7N2R - chains A and C of the 5 polymer chains in the assembly; structure by X-ray diffraction, 2.28 A resolution.

Chain A:
Molecule: Human leukocyte antigen (HLA) B27
Source organism: Homo sapiens
UniProt: A3F718 (A3F718_HUMAN); residues 1-278 here correspond to UniProt positions 11-288 (UniProt number = residue number + 10)
Amino-acid sequence (278 residues; row label = number of the first residue in the row):
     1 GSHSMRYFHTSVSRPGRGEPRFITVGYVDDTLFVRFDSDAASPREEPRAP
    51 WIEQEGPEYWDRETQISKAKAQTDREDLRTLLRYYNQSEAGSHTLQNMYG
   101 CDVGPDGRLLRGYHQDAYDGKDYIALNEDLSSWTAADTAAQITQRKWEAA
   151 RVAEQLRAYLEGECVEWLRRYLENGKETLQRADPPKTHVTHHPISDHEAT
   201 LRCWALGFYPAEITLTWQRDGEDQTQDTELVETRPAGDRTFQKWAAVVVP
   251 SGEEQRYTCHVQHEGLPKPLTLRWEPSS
Unresolved in the structure: 194-196, 216-223, 249-254, 277-278
Sequence notes: conflict S67 (Cys77 in A3F718)
Disulfides: C101-C164, C203-C259
What the authors report for this chain:
  - mutagenesis - D116H: unchanged signaling with Pre-MRNA Processing Factor 3 (chain C)
  - mutagenesis - H114Y: unchanged stability with Pre-MRNA Processing Factor 3 (chain C)

Chain C:
Molecule: Pre-MRNA Processing Factor 3
Amino-acid sequence (9 residues; each row starts with the number of its first residue):
     1 TRLALIAPK

Chain A / chain C interface:
Pairs across the interface (37):
  Y7(A) - T1(C)  hydrogen bond (side chain-backbone)
  Y7(A) - R2(C)
  H9(A) - R2(C)
  T24(A) - R2(C)  hydrogen bond
  E45(A) - R2(C)  salt bridge
  Y59(A) - T1(C)
  R62(A) - T1(C)  hydrogen bond
  R62(A) - R2(C)  hydrogen bond (side chain-backbone)
  R62(A) - A4(C)
  E63(A) - T1(C)  hydrogen bond
  E63(A) - R2(C)  salt bridge
  I66(A) - R2(C)
  I66(A) - L3(C)
  S67(A) - R2(C)
  A69(A) - I6(C)  hydrophobic
  T73(A) - I6(C)
  D77(A) - P8(C)
  D77(A) - K9(C)  salt bridge
  T80(A) - K9(C)
  Y84(A) - K9(C)  hydrogen bond (side chain-backbone)
  Y99(A) - R2(C)
  Y99(A) - L3(C)  hydrogen bond (side chain-backbone)
  D116(A) - K9(C)  salt bridge
  Y123(A) - K9(C)
  T143(A) - K9(C)  hydrogen bond (side chain-backbone)
  W147(A) - A7(C)  hydrogen bond (side chain-backbone)
  W147(A) - P8(C)  hydrogen bond (side chain-backbone)
  W147(A) - K9(C)
  V152(A) - L5(C)  hydrophobic
  Q155(A) - L3(C)
  Q155(A) - A4(C)  hydrogen bond (side chain-backbone)
  L156(A) - L3(C)  hydrophobic
  Y159(A) - T1(C)  hydrogen bond (side chain-backbone)
  Y159(A) - R2(C)
  Y159(A) - L3(C)  hydrophobic
  W167(A) - T1(C)
  Y171(A) - T1(C)  hydrogen bond (side chain-backbone)
Other interface residues (no listed pair), chain A (35 interface residues in all): M5, V25, G26, V34, K70, E76, L81, L95, H114, K146

Summary:
Chain A and chain C form an interface of 35 and 9 residues respectively; the contacts include 13 hydrogen
bonds and 4 salt bridges. Among the polar pairs are E45(A)-R2(C), E63(A)-R2(C) and D77(A)-K9(C). The paper
reports that D116H of chain A leaves signaling with Pre-MRNA Processing Factor 3 (chain C) unchanged; H114Y of
chain A leaves stability with Pre-MRNA Processing Factor 3 (chain C) unchanged.
Chain A is Human leukocyte antigen (HLA) B27 (Homo sapiens) and chain C is Pre-MRNA Processing Factor 3; the
structure, AS4.3-PRPF3-HLA*B27, was determined by X-ray diffraction (same publication as 7N2N, 7N2O, 7N2P,
7N2Q, 7N2S and 8CX4).
